Entry 7DX8 (electron microscopy, 2.90 A resolution); this record covers chains A and D of the 5 polymer chains in the assembly.

== Chain A ==
Protein: Spike glycoprotein
From: Severe acute respiratory syndrome coronavirus 2
Reference sequence: P0DTC2 (SPIKE_SARS2); residue numbers follow UniProt; this construct covers 1-1273
Chain sequence (1283 residues; numbered 1 to 1283; the number before each row is that of its first residue):
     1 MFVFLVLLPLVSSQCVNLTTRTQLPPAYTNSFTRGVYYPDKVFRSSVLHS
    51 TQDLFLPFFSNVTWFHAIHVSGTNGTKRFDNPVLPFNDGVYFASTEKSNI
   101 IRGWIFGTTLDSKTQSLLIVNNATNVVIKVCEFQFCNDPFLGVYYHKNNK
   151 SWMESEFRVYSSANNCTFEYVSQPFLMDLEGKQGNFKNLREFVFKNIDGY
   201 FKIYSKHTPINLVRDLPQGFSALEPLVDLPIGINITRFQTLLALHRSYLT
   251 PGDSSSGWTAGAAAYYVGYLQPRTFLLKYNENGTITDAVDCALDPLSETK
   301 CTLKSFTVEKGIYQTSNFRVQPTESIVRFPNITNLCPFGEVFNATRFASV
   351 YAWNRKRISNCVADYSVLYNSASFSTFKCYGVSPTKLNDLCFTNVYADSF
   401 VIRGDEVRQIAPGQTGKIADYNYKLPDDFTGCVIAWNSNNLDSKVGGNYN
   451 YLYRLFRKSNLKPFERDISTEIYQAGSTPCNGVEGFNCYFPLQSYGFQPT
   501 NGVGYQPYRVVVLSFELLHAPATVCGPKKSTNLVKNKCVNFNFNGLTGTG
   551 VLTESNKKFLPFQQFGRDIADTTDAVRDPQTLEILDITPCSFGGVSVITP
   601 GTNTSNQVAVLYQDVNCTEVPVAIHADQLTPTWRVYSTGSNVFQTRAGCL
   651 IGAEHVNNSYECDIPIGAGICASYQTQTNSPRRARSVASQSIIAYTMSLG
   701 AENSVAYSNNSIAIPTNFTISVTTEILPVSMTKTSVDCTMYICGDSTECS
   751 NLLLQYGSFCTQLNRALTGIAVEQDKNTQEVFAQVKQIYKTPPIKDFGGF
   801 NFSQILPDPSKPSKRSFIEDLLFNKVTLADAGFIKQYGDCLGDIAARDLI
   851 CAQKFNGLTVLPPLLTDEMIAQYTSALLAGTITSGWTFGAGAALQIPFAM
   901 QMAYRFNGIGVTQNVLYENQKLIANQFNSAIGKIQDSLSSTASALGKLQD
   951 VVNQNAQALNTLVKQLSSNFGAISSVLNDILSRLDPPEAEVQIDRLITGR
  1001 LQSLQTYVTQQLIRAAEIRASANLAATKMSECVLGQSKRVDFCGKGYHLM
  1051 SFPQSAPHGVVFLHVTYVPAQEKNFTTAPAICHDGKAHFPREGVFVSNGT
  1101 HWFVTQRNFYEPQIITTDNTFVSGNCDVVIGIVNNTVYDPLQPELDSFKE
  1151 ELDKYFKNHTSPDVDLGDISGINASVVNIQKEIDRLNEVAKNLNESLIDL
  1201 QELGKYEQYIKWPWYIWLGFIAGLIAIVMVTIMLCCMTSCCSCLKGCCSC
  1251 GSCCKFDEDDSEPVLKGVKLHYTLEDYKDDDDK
Unresolved in the structure: 1-26, 68-80, 144-152, 173-186, 248-263, 622-639, 677-689, 827-853, 941-943, 1147-1283
Differences from the reference sequence: engineered mutation Pro986 (Lys in P0DTC2), Pro987 (Val in P0DTC2); expression tag (1274-1283)
Curated features (UniProtKB/Swiss-Prot):
  - region: Asn280 to Cys301 (Putative superantigen), Arg403 to Asp405 (Integrin-binding motif), Asn448 to Phe456 (Immunodominant HLA epitope recognized by the CD8+), Pro681 to Ala684 (Putative superantigen), Ser816 to Tyr837 (Fusion peptide 1), Lys835 to Phe855 (Fusion peptide 2), Asp1163 to Glu1202 (Heptad repeat 2)
  - motif: Met1237 to Cys1241 (Binding to host endocytosis trafficking protein SNX27), Asp1257 to Glu1262 (Diacidic ER export motif (host COPII)), Ser1261 to Gly1267 (Binding to host plasma membrane localising/FERM domain proteins), Lys1269 to Thr1273 (KxHxx, ER retrieval signal (COPI))
  - site (Cleavage): Arg685, Ser686, Arg815, Ser816
  - lipidation (S-palmitoyl cysteine): Cys1235, Cys1236, Cys1240, Cys1241, Cys1243, Cys1247, Cys1248, Cys1250, Cys1253, Cys1254
  - glycosylation: Asn17 (N-linked (GlcNAc...) (complex) asparagine), Asn61 (N-linked (GlcNAc...) (hybrid) asparagine), Asn74 (N-linked (GlcNAc...) (complex) asparagine), Asn122 (N-linked (GlcNAc...) (hybrid) asparagine), Asn149 (N-linked (GlcNAc...) (complex) asparagine), Asn165 (N-linked (GlcNAc...) (complex) asparagine), Asn234 (N-linked (GlcNAc...) (high mannose) asparagine), Asn282 (N-linked (GlcNAc...) (complex) asparagine), Thr323 (O-linked (GalNAc) threonine), Ser325 (O-linked (HexNAc...) serine), Asn331 (N-linked (GlcNAc...) (complex) asparagine), Asn343 (N-linked (GlcNAc...) (complex) asparagine), Asn603 (N-linked (GlcNAc...) (hybrid) asparagine), Asn616 (N-linked (GlcNAc...) (complex) asparagine), Asn657 (N-linked (GlcNAc...) (complex) asparagine), Thr676 (O-linked (GlcNAc...) threonine), Thr678 (O-linked (GlcNAc...) threonine), Asn709 (N-linked (GlcNAc...) (high mannose) asparagine), Asn717 (N-linked (GlcNAc...) (hybrid) asparagine), Asn801 (N-linked (GlcNAc...) (hybrid) asparagine) and 6 more in UniProt
  - natural variant: Leu5 (L5F: In strain: Iota/B.1.526), Ser13 (S13I: In strain: Epsilon/B.1.427/B.1.429), Leu18 (L18F: In strain: Beta/B.1.351, Gamma/P.1 and 1 more), Thr19 (T19I: In strain: Omicron/BQ.1.1, Omicron/XBB.1.5 and 1 more; T19R: In strain: Delta/B.1.617.2, Omicron/BA.2 and 4 more), Thr20 (T20N: In strain: Gamma/P.1), Leu24 to Ala27 (sequence variant, change not given here; In strain: Omicron/BA.2, Omicron/BA.2.12.1 and 6 more), Pro26 (P26S: In strain: Gamma/P.1), Gln52 (Q52H: In strain: Omicron/EG.5.1), Ala67 (A67V: In strain: Eta/B.1.525, Omicron/BA.1), His69 to Val70 (deletion: In strain: Alpha/B.1.1.7, Eta/B.1.525 and 5 more), Gly75 (G75V: In strain: Lambda/C.37), Thr76 (T76I: In strain: Lambda/C.37), 83 further natural variant entries in UniProt
  - mutagenesis: His69 to Val70 (Increased incorporation of cleaved spike into virions), Asn121 (N121Q: Partial loss of biliverdin affinity), Arg190 (R190K: Partial loss of biliverdin affinity), Asn234 (N234Q: Increased resistance to neutralizing antibodies), Asn331 (N331Q: Reduced viral infectivity), Asn343 (N343Q: Reduced viral infectivity), Leu452 (L452R: Increased resistance to neutralizing antibodies. Decreases HLA binding to NF9 epitope. Increased binding affinity to human ACE2), Tyr453 (Y453F: Decreased HLA binding to NF9 epitope. Increased binding affinity to human ACE2), Ala475 (A475V: Increased resistance to neutralizing antibodies), Val483 (V483A: Increased resistance to neutralizing antibodies), Glu484 (E484D: Increased replication in human TMEM106B overexpressing cells), Phe490 (F490L: Increased resistance to neutralizing antibodies and human covalescent sera neutralization), 16 further mutagenesis entries in UniProt
Disulfide bonds: Cys131-Cys166, Cys291-Cys301, Cys336-Cys361, Cys379-Cys432, Cys391-Cys525, Cys480-Cys488, Cys538-Cys590, Cys617-Cys649, Cys662-Cys671, Cys738-Cys760, Cys743-Cys749, Cys1032-Cys1043, Cys1082-Cys1126
Covalently attached groups: N-acetylglucosamine (NAG) linked to Asn61, Asn122, Asn165, Asn234, Asn282, Asn331, Asn343, Asn603, Asn616, Asn657, Asn709, Asn717, Asn801, Asn1074, Asn1098, Asn1134
From the paper describing this entry:
  - mutagenesis - D614G: decreased stability

== Chain D ==
Protein: Angiotensin-converting enzyme 2
From: Homo sapiens
Notes: EC 3.4.17.23, 3.4.17.-
Reference sequence: Q9BYF1 (ACE2_HUMAN); the construct has insertions or renumbered stretches relative to UniProt, so the offset changes along the chain: -6 to 9 = UniProt 2-17; 18-805 = UniProt 18-805
Chain sequence (817 residues; numbered -11 to 805; the number before each row is that of its first residue; numbers below 1 keep their minus sign (Met-11 is residue -11)):
   -11 MASGRSSSSWLLLSLVAVTAAWSHPQFEKQSTIEEQAKTFLDKFNHEAED
    39 LFYQSSLASWNYNTNITEENVQNMNNAGDKWSAFLKEQSTLAQMYPLQEI
    89 QNLTVKLQLQALQQNGSSVLSEDKSKRLNTILNTMSTIYSTGKVCNPDNP
   139 QECLLLEPGLNEIMANSLDYNERLWAWESWRSEVGKQLRPLYEEYVVLKN
   189 EMARANHYEDYGDYWRGDYEVNGVDGYDYSRGQLIEDVEHTFEEIKPLYE
   239 HLHAYVRAKLMNAYPSYISPIGCLPAHLLGDMWGRFWTNLYSLTVPFGQK
   289 PNIDVTDAMVDQAWDAQRIFKEAEKFFVSVGLPNMTQGFWENSMLTDPGN
   339 VQKAVCHPTAWDLGKGDFRILMCTKVTMDDFLTAHHEMGHIQYDMAYAAQ
   389 PFLLRNGANEGFHEAVGEIMSLSAATPKHLKSIGLLSPDFQEDNETEINF
   439 LLKQALTIVGTLPFTYMLEKWRWMVFKGEIPKDQWMKKWWEMKREIVGVV
   489 EPVPHDETYCDPASLFHVSNDYSFIRYYTRTLYQFQFQEALCQAAKHEGP
   539 LHKCDISNSTEAGQKLFNMLRLGKSEPWTLALENVVGAKNMNVRPLLNYF
   589 EPLFTWLKDQNKNSFVGWSTDWSPYADQSIKVRISLKSALGDKAYEWNDN
   639 EMYLFRSSVAYAMRQYFLKVKNQMILFGEEDVRVANLKPRISFNFFVTAP
   689 KNVSDIIPRTEVEKAIRMSRSRINDAFRLNDNSLEFLGIQPTLGPPNQPP
   739 VSIWLIVFGVVMGVIVVGIVILIFTGIRDRKKKNKARSGENPYASIDISK
   789 GENNPGFQNTDDVQTSF
Unresolved in the structure: -11 to 20, 616-805
Differences from the reference sequence: expression tag (-11 to -7); insertion (10-17)
Curated features (UniProtKB/Swiss-Prot):
  - region: Asp30 to Tyr41 (Interaction with SARS-CoV spike glycoprotein), Met82 to Pro84 (Interaction with SARS-CoV spike glycoprotein), Lys353 to Arg357 (Interaction with SARS-CoV spike glycoprotein), Arg652 to Lys659 (Essential for cleavage by ADAM17), Arg697 to Arg716 (Essential for cleavage by TMPRSS11D and TMPRSS2)
  - motif: Glu778 to Ile786 (LIR), Tyr781 to Asp785 (SH2-binding), Tyr781 to Ile784 (Endocytic sorting signal), Asn792 to Phe795 (PTB), Thr803 to Phe805 (PDZ-binding)
  - active site: Glu375 (Proton acceptor), His505 (Proton donor)
  - binding site (chloride): Arg169, Trp477, Lys481
  - binding site (substrate): Arg273, His345, Pro346, Tyr515
  - binding site (Zn(2+)): His374, His378, Glu402
  - modified residue: Tyr781 (Phosphotyrosine), Ser783 (Phosphoserine)
  - glycosylation (N-linked (GlcNAc...) asparagine): Asn53, Asn90, Asn103, Asn322, Asn432, Asn546, Asn690
  - cross-link: Lys788 (Glycyl lysine isopeptide (Lys-Gly) (interchain with G-Cter in ubiquitin))
Disulfide bonds: Cys133-Cys141, Cys344-Cys361, Cys530-Cys542
Covalently attached groups: N-acetylglucosamine (NAG) linked to Asn53, Asn90, Asn103, Asn322, Asn432, Asn546

== How chain A and chain D interact ==
Residue-residue contacts - 26 pairs, chain A then chain D:
  Lys417(A) - His34(D)
  Tyr449(A) - Asp38(D)  hydrogen bond
  Tyr449(A) - Gln42(D)
  Tyr453(A) - His34(D)
  Phe456(A) - Thr27(D)
  Ala475(A) - Thr27(D)
  Gly476(A) - Gln24(D)
  Ser477(A) - Gln24(D)
  Phe486(A) - Leu79(D)  hydrophobic
  Asn487(A) - Tyr83(D)  hydrogen bond
  Tyr489(A) - Thr27(D)
  Tyr489(A) - Phe28(D)
  Tyr489(A) - Tyr83(D)
  Gln493(A) - His34(D)
  Gly496(A) - Asp38(D)
  Gly496(A) - Lys353(D)  hydrogen bond (backbone-side chain)
  Gln498(A) - Tyr41(D)
  Gln498(A) - Leu45(D)
  Thr500(A) - Tyr41(D)  hydrogen bond (backbone-side chain)
  Thr500(A) - Asp355(D)  hydrogen bond
  Thr500(A) - Arg357(D)  hydrogen bond
  Asn501(A) - Tyr41(D)  hydrogen bond
  Gly502(A) - Lys353(D)
  Gly502(A) - Gly354(D)  hydrogen bond (backbone-backbone)
  Tyr505(A) - Lys353(D)
  Tyr505(A) - Gly354(D)
Interface residues without a listed pair, chain A (18 interface residues in all): Leu455
Interface residues without a listed pair, chain D (18 interface residues in all): Lys31, Glu35, Asn330, Ala386

== In short ==
The chain A/chain D interface involves 18 residues from each chain, with 8 hydrogen bonds. Polar pairs include
Tyr449(A)-Asp38(D), Asn487(A)-Tyr83(D) and Gly496(A)-Lys353(D). N-acetylglucosamine is covalently linked to
Asn61(A), Asn122(A), Asn165(A), Asn234(A), Asn282(A) and Asn331(A) and 10 more. The paper reports that D614G
of chain A reduces stability.
Chain A is Spike glycoprotein (Severe acute respiratory syndrome coronavirus 2) and chain D is
Angiotensin-converting enzyme 2 (Homo sapiens); the structure, Trypsin-digested S protein of SARS-CoV-2 bound
with PD of ACE2 in the conformation 2 (2 up ..., was determined by electron microscopy (same publication as
7DWX, 7DX5, 7DX6, 7DX7 and 7DX9).
